7PBM - chains A and F of the 10 polymer chains in the assembly; structure by electron microscopy, 3.20 A resolution.

[Chain A (and F)]
Protein: Holliday junction ATP-dependent DNA helicase RuvB
From: Streptococcus thermophilus
Notes: EC 3.6.4.12; chain F of this document is another copy of the same molecule, construct and numbering; everything in this record applies to it too
UniProt: A0A2U2MES7 (A0A2U2MES7_STRTR); residue numbers follow UniProt; this construct covers 19-333
Chain sequence (315 residues; row label = number of the first residue in the row):
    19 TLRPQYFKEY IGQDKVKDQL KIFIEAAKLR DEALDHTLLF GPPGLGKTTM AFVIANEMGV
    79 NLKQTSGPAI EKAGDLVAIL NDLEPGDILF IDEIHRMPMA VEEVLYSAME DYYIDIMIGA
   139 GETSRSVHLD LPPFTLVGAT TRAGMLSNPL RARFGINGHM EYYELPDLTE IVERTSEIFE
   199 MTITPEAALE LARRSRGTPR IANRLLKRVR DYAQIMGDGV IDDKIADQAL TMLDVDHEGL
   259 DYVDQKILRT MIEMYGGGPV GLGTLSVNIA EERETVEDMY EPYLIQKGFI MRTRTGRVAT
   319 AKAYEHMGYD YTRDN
Unresolved in the structure: 331-333
Metal / ion sites: Mg2+: Thr66 (together with ATP-gamma-S)
Residues lining bound ligands:
  - ATP-gamma-S (AGS; phosphothiophosphoric acid-adenylate ester): Leu20, Arg21, Pro22, Tyr28, Ile29, Pro61, Gly62, Leu63, Gly64, Lys65, Thr66, Thr67, Thr159, Tyr181, Ile189, Pro217, Arg218, Asn221
  - ATP-gamma-S: Glu128, Pro167, Arg171
What the authors report for this chain:
  - contacts within the chain: Glu128-Arg171, Asp129-Tyr131
  - conformationally variable residues (side-chain flip): Glu128

[Chain A / chain F interface]
Residue-residue contacts (27; chain A residue first):
  Arg21(A) - Glu128(F)
  Arg21(A) - Asp129(F)  salt bridge
  Gln82(A) - Tyr131(F)  hydrogen bond
  Gln82(A) - Asp133(F)
  Pro86(A) - Glu121(F)
  Ala87(A) - Met135(F)
  Arg114(A) - Glu121(F)  salt bridge
  Arg218(A) - Glu128(F)  salt bridge
  Arg218(A) - Ala170(F)
  Arg218(A) - Arg171(F)
  Arg226(A) - Phe41(F)
  Arg226(A) - Asp53(F)  salt bridge
  Arg226(A) - Gly173(F)
  Arg228(A) - Arg48(F)
  Asp229(A) - Phe41(F)
  Asp229(A) - Ala44(F)
  Asp229(A) - Arg48(F)  salt bridge
  Gln232(A) - Arg48(F)  hydrogen bond
  Ile233(A) - Ile40(F)
  Ile233(A) - Glu43(F)
  Ile233(A) - Ala44(F)
  Met234(A) - Ile40(F)  hydrophobic
  Thr282(A) - Arg312(F)  hydrogen bond
  Val285(A) - Arg310(F)
  Val285(A) - Thr311(F)
  Val285(A) - Arg312(F)
  Met297(A) - Arg169(F)  hydrogen bond
Other interface residues (no listed pair), chain A (23 interface residues in all): Thr83, Asp93, Ala96, Ile97, Arg222, Tyr230, Met250, Gly281
Other interface residues (no listed pair), chain F (27 interface residues in all): Gln37, Leu47, Glu50, Met117, Ser142, Ser144, Phe172, Ile174
From the paper, about this interface:
  - specific contacts: Arg21(A)-Asp129(F)

[Overview]
The interface between chain A and chain F involves 23 residues on one side and 27 on the other, with 4
hydrogen bonds and 5 salt bridges. Among the polar pairs are Arg21(A)-Asp129(F), Arg114(A)-Glu121(F) and
Arg218(A)-Glu128(F). The paper describes a contact between Arg21(A) and Asp129(F). The paper reports
conformational variability at Glu128(A); contacts within the chain involving Glu128(A), Arg171(A) and
Tyr131(A) among others.
Both chains are Holliday junction ATP-dependent DNA helicase RuvB (Streptococcus thermophilus). Entry 7PBM
(RuvAB branch migration motor complexed to the Holliday junction - RuvB AAA+ state s2 [t2 dataset]) was
determined by electron microscopy together with 7PBL, 7PBN, 7PBO, 7PBP, 7PBQ, 7PBR and 3 further entries from
the same study.
